PDB entry 8FQB | electron microscopy, 2.36 A resolution | chains D and G of the 8 polymer chains in the assembly

== Chain D ==
Molecule: Glutamate receptor 2
From: Rattus norvegicus
Notes: fragment: DYKDDDDK near the C-terminal is a FLAG epitope tag used for purification
UniProt: P19491 (GRIA2_RAT), isoform P19491-2; the construct has insertions or renumbered stretches relative to UniProt, so the offset changes along the chain: -20 to 847 = UniProt 1-868; 854-868 = UniProt 869-883
Amino-acid sequence (889 residues; each row starts with the number of its first residue; numbers below 1 keep their minus sign (Met-20 is residue -20)):
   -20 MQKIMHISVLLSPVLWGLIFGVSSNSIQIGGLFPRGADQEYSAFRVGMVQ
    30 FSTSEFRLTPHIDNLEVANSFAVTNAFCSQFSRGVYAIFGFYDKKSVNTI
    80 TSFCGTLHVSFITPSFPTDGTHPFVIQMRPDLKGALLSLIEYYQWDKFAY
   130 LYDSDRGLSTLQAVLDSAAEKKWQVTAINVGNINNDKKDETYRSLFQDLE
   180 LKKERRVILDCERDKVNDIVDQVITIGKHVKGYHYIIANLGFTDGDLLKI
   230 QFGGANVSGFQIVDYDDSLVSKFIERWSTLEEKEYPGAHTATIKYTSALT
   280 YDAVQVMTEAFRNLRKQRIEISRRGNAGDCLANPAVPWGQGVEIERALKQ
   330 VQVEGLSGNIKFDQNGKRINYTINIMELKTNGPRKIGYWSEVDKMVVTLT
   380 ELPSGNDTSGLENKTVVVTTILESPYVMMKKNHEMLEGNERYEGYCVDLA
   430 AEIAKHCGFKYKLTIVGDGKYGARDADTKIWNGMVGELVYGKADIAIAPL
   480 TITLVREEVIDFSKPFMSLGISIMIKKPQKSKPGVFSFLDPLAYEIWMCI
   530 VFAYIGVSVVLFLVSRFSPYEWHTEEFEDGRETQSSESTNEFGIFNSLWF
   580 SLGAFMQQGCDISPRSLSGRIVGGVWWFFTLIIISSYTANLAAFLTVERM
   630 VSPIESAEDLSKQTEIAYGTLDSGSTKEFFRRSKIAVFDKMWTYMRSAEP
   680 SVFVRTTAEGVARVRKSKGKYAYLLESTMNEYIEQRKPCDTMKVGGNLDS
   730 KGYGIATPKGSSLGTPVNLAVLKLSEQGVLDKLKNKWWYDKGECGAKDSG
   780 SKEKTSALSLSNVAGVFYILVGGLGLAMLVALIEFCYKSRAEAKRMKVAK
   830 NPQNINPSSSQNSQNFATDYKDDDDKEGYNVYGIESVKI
Not modelled in the structure: -20 to 506, 553-563, 631-783, 827-868
Construct notes: insertion (848-853); conflict Asp854 (Tyr869 in P19491)
Swiss-Prot annotation at these positions:
  - region: Ala846, Thr847, Lys855 to Gly862 (Required for interaction with IQSEC1)
  - binding site (L-glutamate): Pro478, Thr480, Arg485, Ser654, Thr655, Glu705
  - site: Arg453 (Interaction with the cone snail toxin Con-ikot-ikot), Ile633 (Crucial to convey clamshell closure to channel opening), Arg660 (Interaction with the cone snail toxin Con-ikot-ikot), Lys752 (Interaction with the cone snail toxin Con-ikot-ikot)
  - modified residue: Ser662 (Phosphoserine), Ser696 (Phosphoserine), Ser839 (Phosphoserine), Ser842 (Phosphoserine), Tyr861 (Phosphotyrosine), Ser865 (Phosphoserine)
  - lipidation (S-palmitoyl cysteine): Cys589, Cys815
  - glycosylation (N-linked (GlcNAc...) asparagine): Asn235, Asn349, Asn385, Asn392
What the authors report for this chain:
  - Ca2+ coordination through a water molecule: Ala618

== Chain G ==
Molecule: Voltage-dependent calcium channel gamma-2 subunit
From: Mus musculus
UniProt: O88602 (CCG2_MOUSE); numbering as in UniProt (aligned over 1-323)
Amino-acid sequence (336 residues; numbered 1 to 336; the number before each row is that of its first residue):
     1 MGLFDRGVQMLLTTVGAFAAFSLMTIAVGTDYWLYSRGVCKTKSVSENET
    51 SEENEEVMTHSGLWRTCCLEGNFKGLCKQIDHFPEDADYEADTAEYFLRA
   101 VRASSIFPILSVILLFMGGLCIAASEFYKTRHNIILSAGIFFVSAGLSNI
   151 IGIIVYISANAGDPSKSDSKKNSYSYGWSFYFGALSFIIAEMVGVLAVHM
   201 FIDRHKQLRATARATDYLQASAITRIPSYRYRYQRRSRSSSRSTEPSHSR
   251 DASPVGVKGFNTLPSTEISMYTLSRDPLKAATTPTATYNSDRDNSFLQVH
   301 NCIQKDSKDSLHANTANRRTTPVGGRGGTETSQAPA
Not modelled in the structure: 1-4, 43-55, 163-171, 215-336
Construct notes: engineered mutation Glu52 (Lys in O88602), Glu53 (Lys in O88602); expression tag (324-336)
Swiss-Prot annotation at these positions:
  - modified residue: Ser253 (Phosphoserine), Tyr271 (Phosphotyrosine), Thr321 (Phosphothreonine)
  - glycosylation: Asn48 (N-linked (GlcNAc...) asparagine)
  - mutagenesis: Thr321 (T321A: Abolishes phosphorylation; T321D/E: No interaction with DLG1 and DLG4), Val323 (V323A: No interaction with DLG1 and DLG4)
Disulfides: Cys40-Cys68, Cys67-Cys77

== Interface between chain D and chain G ==
Pairs across the interface (22; chain D residue first):
  Pro507(D) with Tyr89(G), hydrophobic
  Gln508(D) with Glu90(G)
  Ser510(D) with Glu90(G)
  Val630(D) with Glu90(G)
  Leu789(D) with Ile157(G), hydrophobic; Ser158(G)
  Ser790(D) with Ser158(G); Ala161(G)
  Ala793(D) with Ile154(G), hydrophobic; Ser158(G)
  Phe796(D) with Ile154(G), hydrophobic
  Tyr797(D) with Leu98(G); Ile151(G), hydrophobic; Ile154(G), hydrophobic; Val155(G)
  Val800(D) with Ile150(G), hydrophobic; Ile151(G), hydrophobic
  Leu803(D) with Leu147(G), hydrophobic
  Met807(D) with Val143(G), hydrophobic; Leu147(G), hydrophobic
  Phe814(D) with Asn133(G); Leu136(G), hydrophobic
Other interface residues (no listed pair), chain D (15 interface residues in all): Gly804, Leu811
Other interface residues (no listed pair), chain G (16 interface residues in all): Ile140, Ser144

== Overview ==
15 residues of chain D and 16 residues of chain G are in contact. UniProt lists 6 L-glutamate-binding residues
on chain D; 2 mutagenesis sites on chain G. From the paper: water-mediated Ca2+ coordination by Ala618(D).
Chain D is Glutamate receptor 2 (Rattus norvegicus) and chain G is Voltage-dependent calcium channel gamma-2
subunit (Mus musculus); the structure, GluA2 flip Q isoform of AMPA receptor in complex with gain-of-function
TARP gamma2, with 10mM CaCl2 ..., was determined by electron microscopy together with 8FP4, 8FP9, 8FPG, 8FPS,
8FQ1, 8FQ5 and 8FQF from the same study.
